PDB entry 8TNJ | electron microscopy, 3.10 A resolution | chains A and E of the 5 polymer chains in the assembly

[Chain A]
Name: 9mer peptide, Beta-2-microglobulin, MHC class I antigen chimera
Organism: Homo sapiens
UniProtKB: chimeric construct of P61771, A0A583ZBV1: residues 25-123 from P61771 (B2MG_GORGO) positions 21-119 (UniProt number = residue number - 4); residues 145-423 from A0A583ZBV1 positions 25-302 (offset varies)
Chain sequence (439 residues; row label = number of the first residue in the row; note: 1 number in that range is skipped by the numbering (no residue carries it; nothing is unmodelled there)):
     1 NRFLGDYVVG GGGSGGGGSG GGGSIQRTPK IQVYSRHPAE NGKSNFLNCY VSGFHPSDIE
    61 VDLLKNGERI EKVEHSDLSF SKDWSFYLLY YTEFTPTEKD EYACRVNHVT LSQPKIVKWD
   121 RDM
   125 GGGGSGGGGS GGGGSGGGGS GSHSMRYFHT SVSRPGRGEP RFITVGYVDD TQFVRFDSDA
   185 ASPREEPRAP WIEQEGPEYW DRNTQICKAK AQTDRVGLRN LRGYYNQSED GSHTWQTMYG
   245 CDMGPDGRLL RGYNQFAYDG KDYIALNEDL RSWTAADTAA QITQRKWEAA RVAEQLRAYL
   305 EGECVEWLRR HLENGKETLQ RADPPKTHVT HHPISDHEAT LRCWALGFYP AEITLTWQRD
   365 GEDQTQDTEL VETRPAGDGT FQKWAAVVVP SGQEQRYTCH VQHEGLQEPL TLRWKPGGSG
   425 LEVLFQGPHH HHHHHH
Disordered / not traced: 10-24, 125-145, 366, 421-440
Construct notes: insertion (1-9, 421); linker (10-24, 125-144); conflict Leu414 (Cys294 in A0A583ZBV1), Gly422 (Ser301 in A0A583ZBV1); expression tag (424-440)
Disulfide bonds: Cys49-Cys104, Cys245-Cys308, Cys347-Cys403

[Chain E]
Name: B.1 Fab heavy chain
Organism: Homo sapiens
Notes: antibody fragment or engineered binder
Chain sequence (238 residues; row label = number of the first residue in the row):
     1 EISEVQLVES GGGLVQPGGS LRLSCAASGF NVSYYSIHWV RQAPGKGLEW VASISPYSGS
    61 TSYADSVKGR FTISADTSKN TAYLQMNSLR AEDTAVYYCA RYSYGNSWSY DPYYGAMDYW
   121 GQGTLVTVSS ASTKGPSVFP LAPSSKSTSG GTAALGCLVK DYFPEPVTVS WNSGALTSGV
   181 HTFPAVLQSS GLYSLSSVVT VPSSSLGTQT YICNVNHKPS NTKVDKKVEP KSCDKTHT
Disordered / not traced: 1-3, 130-238
Disulfide bonds: Cys25-Cys99

[Chain A / chain E interface]
Residue-residue contacts - 58 pairs, chain A then chain E:
  Ile25(A) with Tyr57(E)
  Gln26(A) with Ser33(E), hydrogen bond (side chain-backbone); Tyr57(E)
  Ser57(A) with Trp108(E), hydrogen bond (backbone-side chain)
  Asp58(A) with Gly105(E); Asn106(E), hydrogen bond
  Ile59(A) with Gly105(E), hydrogen bond (backbone-backbone); Asn106(E); Ser107(E), hydrogen bond (backbone-backbone)
  Glu60(A) with Tyr102(E), hydrogen bond; Tyr104(E); Gly105(E), hydrogen bond (side chain-backbone); Ser107(E); Tyr114(E); Gly115(E)
  Val61(A) with Ser107(E), hydrogen bond (backbone-side chain)
  Asp62(A) with Ser107(E); Tyr114(E), hydrogen bond
  Arg69(A) with Tyr114(E)
  His75(A) with Trp108(E), hydrogen bond (side chain-backbone)
  Leu78(A) with Trp108(E), hydrophobic
  Leu88(A) with Trp108(E)
  Tyr90(A) with Ser107(E); Trp108(E), hydrogen bond (side chain-backbone)
  Arg105(A) with Tyr114(E)
  Asn107(A) with Tyr102(E), hydrogen bond; Tyr104(E)
  His108(A) with Tyr104(E)
  Val109(A) with Ser33(E); Tyr34(E); Tyr35(E); Ser36(E), hydrogen bond (backbone-side chain); Ser55(E); Tyr104(E), hydrophobic
  Thr110(A) with Ser55(E), hydrogen bond (backbone-side chain)
  Leu111(A) with Ser36(E); Ser55(E); Tyr104(E), hydrogen bond (backbone-side chain)
  Ser112(A) with His38(E); Ser53(E), hydrogen bond; Ser55(E); Ser60(E); Thr61(E); Ser62(E)
  Arg165(A) with Trp108(E); Ser109(E)
  Arg179(A) with Tyr110(E)
  Asp181(A) with Tyr110(E)
  Asp183(A) with Tyr110(E)
  Ala184(A) with Tyr110(E), hydrophobic
  Gln231(A) with Tyr34(E)
  Ser232(A) with Gly29(E), hydrogen bond (side chain-backbone)
  Asp234(A) with Val5(E); Gly29(E); Phe30(E); Tyr35(E), hydrogen bond; Arg101(E), salt bridge
  His237(A) with Tyr34(E), hydrogen bond
Also at the interface, not in a pair above, chain A (36 interface residues in all): Thr28, Gln113, Val156, Ile167, Glu190, Gly235, Asp263
Also at the interface, not in a pair above, chain E (29 interface residues in all): Ile54, Ser58, Pro112, Tyr113

[Overview]
36 residues of chain A and 29 residues of chain E are in contact; the contacts include 19 hydrogen bonds and 1
salt bridge. Among the polar pairs are Asp234(A)-Arg101(E), Gln26(A)-Ser33(E) and Ser57(A)-Trp108(E).
Here chain A is 9mer peptide, Beta-2-microglobulin, MHC class I antigen chimera and chain E is B.1 Fab heavy
chain, both from Homo sapiens. Entry 8TNJ (Cryo-EM structure of HLA-B*73:01 bound to a 9mer peptide and two
Fabs) was determined by electron microscopy.
